2HP0 - chains A and B; structure by X-ray diffraction, 1.50 A resolution.

# Chain A
Name: IDS-epimerase
Organism: Agrobacterium tumefaciens
Reference sequence: Q1L4E3 (Q1L4E3_9RHIZ); residues 1-446 here = UniProt positions 1-446
Chain sequence (466 residues; row label = number of the first residue in the row; numbers below 1 keep their minus sign (Mse-19 is residue -19)):
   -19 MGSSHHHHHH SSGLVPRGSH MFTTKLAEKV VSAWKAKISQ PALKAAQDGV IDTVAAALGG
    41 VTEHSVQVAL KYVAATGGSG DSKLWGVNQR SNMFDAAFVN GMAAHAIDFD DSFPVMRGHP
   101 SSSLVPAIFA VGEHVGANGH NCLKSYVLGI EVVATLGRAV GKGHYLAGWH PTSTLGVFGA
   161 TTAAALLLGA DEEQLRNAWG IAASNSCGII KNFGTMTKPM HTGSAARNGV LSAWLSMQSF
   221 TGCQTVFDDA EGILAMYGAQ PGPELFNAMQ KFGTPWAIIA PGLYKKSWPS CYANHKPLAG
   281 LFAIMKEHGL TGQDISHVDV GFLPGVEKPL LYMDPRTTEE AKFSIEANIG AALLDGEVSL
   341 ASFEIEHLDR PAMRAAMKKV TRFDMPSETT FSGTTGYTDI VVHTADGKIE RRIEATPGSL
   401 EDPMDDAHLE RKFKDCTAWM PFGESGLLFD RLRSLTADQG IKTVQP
Not modelled in the structure: -19 to -1
Differences from the reference sequence: cloning artifact (-18 to -16, -9 to 0); expression tag (-15 to -10); modified residue (1, 73, 82, 96, 196, 200, 217, 236, 249, 285, 313, 353, 357, 365, 404, 420)
Modified positions: Mse-19 (selenomethionine); Mse1, Mse73, Mse82, Mse96, Mse196, Mse200, Mse217, Mse236, Mse249, Mse285, Mse313, Mse353, Mse357, Mse365, Mse404, Mse420 (selenomethionine; parent Met)
Ligand contacts: (2R,3S)-1,4-dimercaptobutane-2,3-diol (DTU): Gly222, Cys223, Gln224, Thr225

# Chain B
Name: IDS-epimerase
Organism: Agrobacterium tumefaciens
Reference sequence: Q1L4E3 (Q1L4E3_9RHIZ); numbering as in UniProt (aligned over 1-446)
Chain sequence (466 residues; numbered -19 to 446; the number before each row is that of its first residue; numbers below 1 keep their minus sign (Mse-19 is residue -19)):
   -19 MGSSHHHHHH SSGLVPRGSH MFTTKLAEKV VSAWKAKISQ PALKAAQDGV IDTVAAALGG
    41 VTEHSVQVAL KYVAATGGSG DSKLWGVNQR SNMFDAAFVN GMAAHAIDFD DSFPVMRGHP
   101 SSSLVPAIFA VGEHVGANGH NCLKSYVLGI EVVATLGRAV GKGHYLAGWH PTSTLGVFGA
   161 TTAAALLLGA DEEQLRNAWG IAASNSCGII KNFGTMTKPM HTGSAARNGV LSAWLSMQSF
   221 TGCQTVFDDA EGILAMYGAQ PGPELFNAMQ KFGTPWAIIA PGLYKKSWPS CYANHKPLAG
   281 LFAIMKEHGL TGQDISHVDV GFLPGVEKPL LYMDPRTTEE AKFSIEANIG AALLDGEVSL
   341 ASFEIEHLDR PAMRAAMKKV TRFDMPSETT FSGTTGYTDI VVHTADGKIE RRIEATPGSL
   401 EDPMDDAHLE RKFKDCTAWM PFGESGLLFD RLRSLTADQG IKTVQP
Not modelled in the structure: -19 to -1
Differences from the reference sequence: cloning artifact (-18 to -16, -9 to 0); expression tag (-15 to -10); modified residue (1, 73, 82, 96, 196, 200, 217, 236, 249, 271, 285, 313, 353, 357, 365, 404, 420)
Modified positions: Mse-19 (selenomethionine); Mse1, Mse73, Mse82, Mse96, Mse196, Mse200, Mse217, Mse236, Mse249, Mse285, Mse313, Mse353, Mse357, Mse365, Mse404, Mse420 (selenomethionine; parent Met); Cys271 (s-hydroxycysteine; CSO)
Ligand contacts:
  - (2R,3S)-1,4-dimercaptobutane-2,3-diol (DTU), molecule 1: Mse1, Cys223, Gln224, Thr225, Asp229
  - (2R,3S)-1,4-dimercaptobutane-2,3-diol (DTU), molecule 2: Lys191, Gly194, Thr195, Tyr312, Glu320

# How chain A and chain B interact
Disulfides between the chains: Cys187(A)-Cys187(B)
Contacting residue pairs - 117 pairs, chain A then chain B:
  His44(A) with Gln218(B), hydrogen bond (side chain-backbone); Ser219(B)
  Ser45(A) with Phe220(B)
  Val48(A) with Leu215(B), hydrophobic; Gln218(B); Phe220(B), hydrophobic
  Lys51(A) with Trp214(B); Gln218(B), hydrogen bond
  Tyr52(A) with Phe74(B), hydrophobic; Arg207(B), hydrogen bond; Leu211(B), hydrophobic; Trp214(B)
  Ala55(A) with Asn72(B)
  Thr56(A) with Gly58(B); Ser59(B), hydrogen bond (backbone-backbone); Asn72(B), hydrogen bond (backbone-side chain)
  Gly57(A) with Gly57(B); Gly58(B)
  Gly58(A) with Thr56(B); Gly57(B)
  Ser59(A) with Thr56(B), hydrogen bond (backbone-backbone)
  Asn72(A) with Ala55(B); Thr56(B), hydrogen bond (side chain-backbone)
  Phe74(A) with Tyr52(B), hydrophobic
  Mse82(A) with Phe220(B), hydrophobic
  Ala147(A) with Mse236(B)
  Gly148(A) with Mse236(B)
  Trp149(A) with Mse236(B), hydrophobic; Tyr237(B), hydrophobic
  Gly180(A) with Asn192(B), hydrogen bond (backbone-side chain)
  Ile181(A) with Thr197(B); Mse200(B)
  Ala183(A) with Ile189(B), hydrophobic
  Ser184(A) with Cys187(B), hydrogen bond (backbone-side chain); Gly188(B), hydrogen bond (backbone-backbone); Ile189(B), hydrogen bond (side chain-backbone); Asn192(B), hydrogen bond; Thr197(B); His201(B), hydrogen bond
  Asn185(A) with Cys187(B); Mse200(B); Ser204(B)
  Ser186(A) with Cys187(B)
  Cys187(A) with Ser184(B), hydrogen bond (side chain-backbone); Asn185(B); Ser186(B); Cys187(B), disulfide
  Gly188(A) with Ser184(B), hydrogen bond (backbone-backbone)
  Ile189(A) with Ser184(B), hydrogen bond (backbone-side chain); Val226(B), hydrophobic; Mse236(B), hydrophobic
  Lys191(A) with Cys223(B); Thr225(B), hydrogen bond (side chain-backbone); Asp228(B), hydrogen bond (side chain-backbone); Asp229(B), salt bridge; Glu231(B); Gly232(B)
  Asn192(A) with Gly180(B), hydrogen bond (side chain-backbone); Ser184(B), hydrogen bond; Gly222(B); Cys223(B), hydrogen bond (side chain-backbone)
  Thr195(A) with Thr221(B), hydrogen bond (side chain-backbone); Gly222(B); Cys223(B)
  Mse196(A) with Ser219(B); Phe220(B); Thr221(B), hydrogen bond (backbone-side chain)
  Thr197(A) with Ile181(B); Ser184(B); Phe220(B); Thr221(B), hydrogen bond (side chain-backbone); Gly222(B)
  Mse200(A) with Ile181(B); Asn185(B); Leu211(B), hydrophobic; Leu215(B), hydrophobic
  His201(A) with Ser184(B), hydrogen bond
  Ser204(A) with Asn185(B)
  Arg207(A) with Tyr52(B), hydrogen bond; Arg207(B)
  Leu211(A) with Tyr52(B), hydrophobic; Mse200(B), hydrophobic
  Trp214(A) with Lys51(B); Tyr52(B)
  Leu215(A) with Val48(B), hydrophobic; Mse200(B), hydrophobic
  Gln218(A) with His44(B), hydrogen bond (backbone-side chain); Val48(B); Lys51(B), hydrogen bond
  Ser219(A) with His44(B); Mse196(B)
  Phe220(A) with Ser45(B); Val48(B), hydrophobic; Mse82(B), hydrophobic; Mse196(B); Thr197(B)
  Thr221(A) with Thr195(B), hydrogen bond (backbone-side chain); Mse196(B), hydrogen bond (side chain-backbone); Thr197(B), hydrogen bond (backbone-side chain)
  Gly222(A) with Asn192(B); Thr195(B); Thr197(B)
  Cys223(A) with Lys191(B); Asn192(B), hydrogen bond (backbone-side chain); Thr195(B)
  Thr225(A) with Lys191(B), hydrogen bond (backbone-side chain)
  Val226(A) with Ile189(B), hydrophobic
  Asp228(A) with Lys191(B), hydrogen bond (backbone-side chain)
  Asp229(A) with Lys191(B), salt bridge
  Glu231(A) with Lys191(B)
  Gly232(A) with Lys191(B)
  Ile233(A) with Ile189(B), hydrophobic
  Mse236(A) with Ala147(B); Gly148(B); Trp149(B); Ile189(B), hydrophobic
  Tyr237(A) with Trp149(B), hydrophobic
Other interface residues (no listed pair), chain B (52 interface residues in all): Ala183, Ile233

# In short
Chain A and chain B each contribute 52 residues to their interface, with 1 disulfide bond, 34 hydrogen bonds
and 2 salt bridges. Among the polar pairs are Lys191(A)-Asp229(B), Asp229(A)-Lys191(B) and His44(A)-Gln218(B).
One (2R,3S)-1,4-dimercaptobutane-2,3-diol molecule is bound between chain A and chain B.
Here chain A is IDS-epimerase and chain B is IDS-epimerase, both from Agrobacterium tumefaciens. Entry 2HP0
(Crystal structure of iminodisuccinate epimerase) was determined by X-ray diffraction.
